Entry 3O91 (X-ray diffraction, 1.63 A resolution); this record covers chains C and D of the 4 polymer chains in the assembly.

== Chain C (and D) ==
Name: nicotinamidase
From: Streptococcus pneumoniae
Notes: chain D of this document is another copy of the same molecule, construct and numbering; everything in this record applies to it too
Reference sequence: Q97PM2 (Q97PM2_STRPN); residue numbers follow UniProt; this construct covers 1-191
Chain sequence (211 residues; numbered -19 to 191; the number before each row is that of its first residue; numbers below 1 keep their minus sign (Met-19 is residue -19)):
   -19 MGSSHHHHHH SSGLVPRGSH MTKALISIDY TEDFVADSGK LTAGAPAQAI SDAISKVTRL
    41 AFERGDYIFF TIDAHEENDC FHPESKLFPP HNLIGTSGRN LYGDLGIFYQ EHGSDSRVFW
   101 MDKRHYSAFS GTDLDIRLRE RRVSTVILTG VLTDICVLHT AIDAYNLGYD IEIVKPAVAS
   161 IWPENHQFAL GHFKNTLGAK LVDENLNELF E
Disordered / not traced: -19 to 1, 57, 191 (chain D: -19 to 1, 191)
Sequence notes: expression tag (-19 to 0)
Modified positions: Cys136 (S-[(S)-hydroxy(pyridin-3-yl)methyl]-L-cysteine; JJK)
Metal / ion sites: Zn2+: Asp53, His55, Glu64, His71, Cys136
From the paper describing this entry:
  - catalytic residues: Leu132

== Chain C / chain D interface ==
Pairs across the interface (24; chain C residue first):
  Tyr47(C) with Phe61(D)
  Asp59(C) with Arg117(D), salt bridge
  Phe61(C) with Tyr47(D); Glu120(D); Arg121(D)
  Arg104(C) with Asp113(D); Arg117(D); Glu120(D), salt bridge
  His105(C) with Ile116(D)
  Ser110(C) with Ile116(D)
  Gly111(C) with Thr112(D); Asp113(D), hydrogen bond (backbone-backbone); Ile116(D)
  Thr112(C) with Gly111(D)
  Asp113(C) with Arg104(D); Gly111(D), hydrogen bond (backbone-backbone)
  Ile116(C) with Arg104(D); His105(D); Ser110(D); Gly111(D)
  Arg117(C) with Arg104(D)
  Glu120(C) with Phe61(D); Arg104(D), salt bridge
  Arg121(C) with Phe61(D)
Other interface residues (no listed pair), chain C (15 interface residues in all): Glu56, His62
Other interface residues (no listed pair), chain D (16 interface residues in all): Glu56, Asp59, His62, Pro63

== Summary ==
The interface between chain C and chain D involves 15 residues on one side and 16 on the other; the contacts
include 2 hydrogen bonds and 3 salt bridges. Polar pairs include Asp59(C)-Arg117(D), Arg104(C)-Glu120(D) and
Gly111(C)-Asp113(D). The Zn2+ site is built by Asp53(C), His55(C), Glu64(C), His71(C) and Cys136(C). From the
paper: the catalytic residue Leu132(C).
Chain C and chain D are both nicotinamidase (Streptococcus pneumoniae); the structure, High resolution crystal
structures of Streptococcus pneumoniae nicotinamidase with trapped intermediates provide insights into
catalytic mechanism ..., was determined by X-ray diffraction together with 3O90, 3O92, 3O93 and 3O94 from the
same study.
